Entry 7TKA (electron microscopy, 7.10 A resolution (low resolution: residue-level contacts below are approximate; hydrogen-bond / salt-bridge calls are withheld)); this record covers chains B and E of the 27 polymer chains in the assembly.

Chain B:
Protein: ATP synthase subunit alpha
Source organism: Saccharomyces cerevisiae
Reference sequence: P07251 (ATPA_YEAST); residues 1-510 here correspond to UniProt positions 36-545 (UniProt number = residue number + 35)
Amino-acid sequence (510 residues; each row starts with the number of its first residue):
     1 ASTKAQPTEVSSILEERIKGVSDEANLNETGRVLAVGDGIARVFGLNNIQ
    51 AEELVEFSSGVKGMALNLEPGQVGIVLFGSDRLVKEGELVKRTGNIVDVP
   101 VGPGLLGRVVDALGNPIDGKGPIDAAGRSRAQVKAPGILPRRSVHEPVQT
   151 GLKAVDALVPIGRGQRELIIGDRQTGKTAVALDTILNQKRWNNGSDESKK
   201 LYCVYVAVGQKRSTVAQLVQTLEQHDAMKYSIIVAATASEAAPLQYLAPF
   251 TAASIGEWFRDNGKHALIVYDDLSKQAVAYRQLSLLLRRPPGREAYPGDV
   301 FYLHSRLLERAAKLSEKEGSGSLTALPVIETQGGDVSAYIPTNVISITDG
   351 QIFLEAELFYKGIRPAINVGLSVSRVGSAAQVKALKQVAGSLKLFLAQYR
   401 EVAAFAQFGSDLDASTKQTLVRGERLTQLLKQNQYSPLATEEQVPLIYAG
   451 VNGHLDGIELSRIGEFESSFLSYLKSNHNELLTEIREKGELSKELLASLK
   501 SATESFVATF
Disordered / not traced: 1-2, 408-409, 510
UniProt features mapped onto this chain:
  - binding site (ATP): G171 to T178
  - site: S372 (Required for activity)
  - modified residue (Phosphoserine): S22, S143

Chain E:
Protein: ATP synthase subunit beta
Source organism: Saccharomyces cerevisiae
Notes: EC 7.1.2.2
Reference sequence: P00830 (ATPB_YEAST); residues 1-478 here correspond to UniProt positions 34-511 (UniProt number = residue number + 33)
Amino-acid sequence (478 residues; numbered 1 to 478; the number before each row is that of its first residue):
     1 ASAAQSTPITGKVTAVIGAIVDVHFEQSELPAILNALEIKTPQGKLVLEV
    51 AQHLGENTVRTIAMDGTEGLVRGEKVLDTGGPISVPVGRETLGRIINVIG
   101 EPIDERGPIKSKLRKPIHADPPSFAEQSTSAEILETGIKVVDLLAPYARG
   151 GKIGLFGGAGVGKTVFIQELINNIAKAHGGFSVFTGVGERTREGNDLYRE
   201 MKETGVINLEGESKVALVFGQMNEPPGARARVALTGLTIAEYFRDEEGQD
   251 VLLFIDNIFRFTQAGSEVSALLGRIPSAVGYQPTLATDMGLLQERITTTK
   301 KGSVTSVQAVYVPADDLTDPAPATTFAHLDATTVLSRGISELGIYPAVDP
   351 LDSKSRLLDAAVVGQEHYDVASKVQETLQTYKSLQDIIAILGMDELSEQD
   401 KLTVERARKIQRFLSQPFAVAEVFTGIPGKLVRLKDTVASFKAVLEGKYD
   451 NIPEHAFYMVGGIEDVVAKAEKLAAEAN
Disordered / not traced: 1-7, 476-478
UniProt features mapped onto this chain:
  - binding site (ATP): G157 to T164
  - modified residue: T79 (Phosphothreonine), T204 (Phosphothreonine), S340 (Phosphoserine)

How chain B and chain E interact:
Contacting residue pairs (8):
  A35(B) with H53(E)
  V36(B) with H53(E)
  R82(B) with I33(E)
  S213(B) with S128(E)
  Q217(B) with T129(E)
  A238(B) with T287(E); G290(E)
  S239(B) with G290(E)
Also at the interface, not in a pair above, chain B (9 interface residues in all): A216, Q282
Also at the interface, not in a pair above, chain E (12 interface residues in all): Q52, L54, G55, P283, A286, L291

Summary:
9 residues of chain B face 12 of chain E across their interface. UniProt lists 8 ATP-binding residues on chain
B; 8 ATP-binding residues on chain E.
Chain B is ATP synthase subunit alpha and chain E is ATP synthase subunit beta, both from Saccharomyces
cerevisiae; the structure, Yeast ATP synthase State 1catalytic(e) with 10 mM ATP backbone model, was
determined by electron microscopy together with 7TJS, 7TJT, 7TJU, 7TJV, 7TJW, 7TJX and 30 further entries from
the same study.
